Entry 3ZIA (X-ray diffraction, 2.50 A resolution); this record covers chains O and Q of the 10 polymer chains in the assembly.

== Chain O ==
Protein: ATP synthase subunit beta, mitochondrial
Organism: Saccharomyces cerevisiae
Notes: EC 3.6.3.14
Reference sequence: P00830 (ATPB_YEAST); residues 1-478 here correspond to UniProt positions 34-511 (UniProt number = residue number + 33)
Amino-acid sequence (478 residues; row label = number of the first residue in the row):
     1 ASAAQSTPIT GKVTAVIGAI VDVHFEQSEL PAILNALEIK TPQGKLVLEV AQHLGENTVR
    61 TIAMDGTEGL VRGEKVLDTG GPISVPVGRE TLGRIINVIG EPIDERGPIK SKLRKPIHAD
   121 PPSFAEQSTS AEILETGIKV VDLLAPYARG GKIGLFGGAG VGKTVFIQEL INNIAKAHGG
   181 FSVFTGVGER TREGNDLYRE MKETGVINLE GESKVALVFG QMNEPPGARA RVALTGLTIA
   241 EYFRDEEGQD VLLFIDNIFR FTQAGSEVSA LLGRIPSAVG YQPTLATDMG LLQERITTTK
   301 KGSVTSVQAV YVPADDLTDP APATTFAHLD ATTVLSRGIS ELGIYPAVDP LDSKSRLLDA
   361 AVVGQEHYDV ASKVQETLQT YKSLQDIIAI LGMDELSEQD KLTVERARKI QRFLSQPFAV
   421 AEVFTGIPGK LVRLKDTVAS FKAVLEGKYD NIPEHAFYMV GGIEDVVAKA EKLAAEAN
Disordered / not traced: 1-7, 476-478
Residues lining bound ligands: ADP (adenosine-5'-diphosphate): Gly158, Ala159, Gly160, Val161, Gly162, Lys163, Thr164, Val165, Tyr345, Phe418, Ala421, Phe424, Thr425
Swiss-Prot annotation at these positions:
  - binding site (ATP): Gly157 to Thr164
  - modified residue: Thr79 (Phosphothreonine), Thr204 (Phosphothreonine), Ser340 (Phosphoserine)
From the paper describing this entry:
  - binding site for ADP: Tyr345, Phe424
  - catalytic residues: Glu189 (citing earlier work)

== Chain Q ==
Protein: ATP synthase subunit gamma, mitochondrial
Organism: Saccharomyces cerevisiae
Reference sequence: P38077 (ATPG_YEAST); residues 1-278 here correspond to UniProt positions 34-311 (UniProt number = residue number + 33)
Amino-acid sequence (278 residues; each row starts with the number of its first residue):
     1 ATLKEVEMRL KSIKNIEKIT KTMKIVASTR LSKAEKAKIS AKKMDEAEQL FYKNAETKNL
    61 DVEATETGAP KELIVAITSD KGLCGSIHSQ LAKAVRRHLN DQPNADIVTI GDKIKMQLLR
   121 THPNNIKLSI NGIGKDAPTF QESALIADKL LSVMKAGTYP KISIFYNDPV SSLSFEPSEK
   181 PIFNAKTIEQ SPSFGKFEID TDANVPRDLF EYTLANQMLT AMAQGYAAEI SARRNAMDNA
   241 SKNAGDMINR YSILYNRTRQ AVITNELVDI ITGASSLG
Disordered / not traced: 60-70, 277-278

== Chain O / chain Q interface ==
Contacting residue pairs (16; chain O residue first):
  Ile275(O) - Ile271(Q)  hydrophobic
  Pro276(O) - Leu267(Q)  hydrophobic
  Pro276(O) - Ile271(Q)
  Ala278(O) - Thr264(Q)
  Val279(O) - Gln260(Q)
  Val279(O) - Ile263(Q)  hydrophobic
  Val279(O) - Thr264(Q)  hydrogen bond (backbone-side chain)
  Gly280(O) - Leu267(Q)
  Asp316(O) - Asn256(Q)
  Asp316(O) - Arg259(Q)  salt bridge
  Asp316(O) - Gln260(Q)  hydrogen bond
  Thr318(O) - Gln260(Q)  hydrogen bond
  Asp319(O) - Gln260(Q)
  Pro320(O) - Gln260(Q)
  Ile390(O) - Lys24(Q)
  Ile390(O) - Ser28(Q)
Other interface residues (no listed pair), chain O (11 interface residues in all): Ala314
Other interface residues (no listed pair), chain Q (10 interface residues in all): Arg234

== In short ==
11 residues of chain O face 10 of chain Q across their interface; the contacts include 3 hydrogen bonds and 1
salt bridge. Polar contacts include Asp316(O)-Arg259(Q), Val279(O)-Thr264(Q) and Asp316(O)-Gln260(Q). Ligands
of chain O: ADP. From the paper: the catalytic residue Glu189(O); a binding site for ADP at Tyr345(O) and
Phe424(O).
Chain O is ATP synthase subunit beta, mitochondrial and chain Q is ATP synthase subunit gamma, mitochondrial,
both from Saccharomyces cerevisiae; the structure, The structure of F1-ATPase from Saccharomyces cerevisiae
inhibited by its regulatory protein IF1, was determined by X-ray diffraction.
